Entry 9DNO (X-ray diffraction, 1.33 A resolution); this record covers chains A and D.

# Chain A
Name: E3 ubiquitin-protein ligase UBR1
From: Homo sapiens
Notes: fragment: UBR-box domain
UniProt: Q8IWV7 (UBR1_HUMAN); residues 97-168 here = UniProt positions 97-168
Chain sequence (77 residues; numbered 92 to 168; the number before each row is that of its first residue):
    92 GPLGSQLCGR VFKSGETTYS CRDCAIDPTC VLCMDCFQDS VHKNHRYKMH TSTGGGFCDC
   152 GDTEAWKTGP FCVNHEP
Differences from the reference sequence: expression tag (92-96)
Bound ions: Zn2+ site 1: Cys99, Cys124, Cys127, Cys149; Zn2+ site 2: Cys112, Cys115, His133, His136; Zn2+ site 3: Cys127, Cys151, Cys163, His166
Curated features (UniProtKB/Swiss-Prot):
  - zinc finger: Gln97 to Pro168 (UBR-type)
  - binding site (Zn(2+)): Cys99, Cys112, Cys115, Cys124, Cys127, His133, His136, Cys149, Cys151, Cys163, His166
  - binding site (a peptide): Phe148, Asp150, Asp153
  - natural variant: Val122 (V122L: In JBS), Cys127 (C127F: In JBS), His136 (H136R: In JBS), His166 (H166R: In JBS)

# Chain D
Name: Arg-phe-phe-NH2
Chain sequence (4 residues; each row starts with the number of its first residue):
     1 RFFX
Modified residues: NH2 (amino group) at position 4

# How chain A and chain D interact
Pairs across the interface (18):
  Thr109(A) with Phe2(D)
  Thr120(A) with Arg1(D); Phe2(D), hydrogen bond (backbone-backbone)
  Cys121(A) with Arg1(D)
  Val122(A) with Arg1(D); Phe2(D)
  His141(A) with Phe2(D)
  Thr142(A) with Phe2(D)
  Ser143(A) with Phe2(D)
  Gly146(A) with Phe2(D)
  Gly147(A) with Arg1(D); Phe2(D); Phe3(D); NH2_4(D)
  Phe148(A) with Arg1(D), hydrogen bond (backbone-backbone)
  Asp150(A) with Arg1(D), salt bridge
  Asp153(A) with Arg1(D), salt bridge
  Ala156(A) with Arg1(D)
Also at the interface, not in a pair above, chain A (15 interface residues in all): Ile117, Asp118

# Overview
15 residues of chain A face 4 of chain D across their interface; the contacts include 2 hydrogen bonds and 2
salt bridges. Polar pairs include Asp150(A)-Arg1(D), Asp153(A)-Arg1(D) and Thr120(A)-Phe2(D). UniProt lists 11
Zn2+-binding residues and 3 peptide-binding residues on chain A.
Here chain A is E3 ubiquitin-protein ligase UBR1 (Homo sapiens) and chain D is Arg-phe-phe-NH2. Entry 9DNO
(Structure of UBR1-RFF complex) was determined by X-ray diffraction.
